PDB entry 7FOH | X-ray diffraction, 1.69 A resolution | chains A and B

# Chain A
Molecule: Pre-mRNA-splicing factor 8
Organism: Saccharomyces cerevisiae S288C
UniProtKB: P33334 (PRP8_YEAST); residue numbers follow UniProt; this construct covers 1836-2090
Sequence (258 residues; row label = number of the first residue in the row):
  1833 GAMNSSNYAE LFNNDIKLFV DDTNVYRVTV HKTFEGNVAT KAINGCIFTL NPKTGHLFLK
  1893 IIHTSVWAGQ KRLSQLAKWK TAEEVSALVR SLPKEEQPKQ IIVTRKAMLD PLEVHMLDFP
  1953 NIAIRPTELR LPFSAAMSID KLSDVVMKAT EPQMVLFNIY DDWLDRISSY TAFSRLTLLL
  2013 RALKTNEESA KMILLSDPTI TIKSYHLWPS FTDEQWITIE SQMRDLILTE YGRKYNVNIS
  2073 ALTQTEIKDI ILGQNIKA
Disordered / not traced: 2070-2090
Construct notes: expression tag (1833-1835)
UniProt features mapped onto this chain:
  - mutagenesis: Asp1853 (D1853A: Alters protein folding. Severely impaired growth. Strongly reduced growth at 35 degrees Celsius; when associated with A-1854; D1853N: Reduced growth at 30 degrees Celsius ...), Asp1854 (D1854A: Reduced growth at 30 degrees Celsius. Strongly reduced growth at 16 degrees Celsius. Strongly reduced growth at 35 degrees Celsius; when associated with A-1853 ...), Thr1855 (T1855A: Reduced growth at 30 degrees Celsius. Strongly reduced growth at 16 degrees Celsius), Thr1936 (T1936A: Reduced growth at 30 degrees Celsius. Strongly reduced growth at 16 degrees Celsius), Arg1937 (R1937K: Severely impaired growth. Reduced growth at 30 degrees Celsius. Strongly reduced growth at 16 degrees Celsius)

# Chain B
Molecule: A1 cistron-splicing factor AAR2
Organism: Saccharomyces cerevisiae S288C
UniProtKB: P32357 (AAR2_YEAST); aligned to UniProt positions 1-317 over residues 1-317
Sequence (308 residues; row label = number of the first residue in the row; note: 13 numbers in that range are skipped by the numbering (no residue carries them; nothing is unmodelled there); numbers below 1 keep their minus sign (Gly-3 is residue -3)):
    -3 GAMAMNTVPF TSAPIEVTIG IDQYSFNVKE NQPFHGIKDI PIGHVHVIHF QHADNSSMRY
    57 GYWFDCRMGN FYIQYDPKDG LYKMMEERDG AKFENIVHNF KERQMMVSYP KIDEDDTWYN
   117 LTEFVQMDKI RKIVRKDENQ FSYVDSSMTT VQENEL
   166 SSSSSDPAHS LNYTVINFKS REAIRPGHEM EDFLDKSYYL NTVMLQGIFK NSSNYFGELQ
   226 FAFLNAMFFG NYGSSLQWHA MIELICSSAT VPKHMLDKLD EILYYQIKTL PEQYSDILLN
   286 ERVWNICLYS SFQKNSLHNT EKIMENKYPE LL
Disordered / not traced: -3 to 0, 166-169
Construct notes: expression tag (-3 to 0); conflict Ser166 (Leu153 in P32357), Ser167 (Lys154 in P32357), Ser170 (Asp in P32357)
Ligand contacts:
  - W5U (N-[2-(dimethylamino)ethyl]-4-fluorobenzamide), molecule 1: Ile17, Tyr20, Ser21, Phe22, Val103, Ser104, Tyr105, Pro106
  - W5U, molecule 2: Phe120, Val121, Gln122, Lys125, Ile126, Lys128, Ile129, Thr179, Ile213, Phe214, Asn219, Gly222, Glu223, Phe226
UniProt features mapped onto this chain:
  - region: Leu261 to Ile282 (Leucine-zipper)
  - modified residue: Ser253 (Phosphoserine), Thr274 (Phosphothreonine)

# Chain A / chain B interface
Contacting residue pairs (17):
  Gln1907(A) - Met195(B)
  Gln1907(A) - Leu199(B)
  Leu1908(A) - Met195(B)  hydrophobic
  Trp1911(A) - Glu194(B)
  Trp1911(A) - Met195(B)  hydrophobic
  Trp1911(A) - Phe198(B)  hydrophobic
  Asp1942(A) - Lys184(B)  salt bridge
  Glu1945(A) - Lys184(B)  salt bridge
  Val1946(A) - Ile189(B)  hydrophobic
  Val1946(A) - Glu194(B)
  Val1946(A) - Phe198(B)  hydrophobic
  His1947(A) - Glu194(B)  salt bridge
  Leu1949(A) - Lys184(B)
  Leu1949(A) - Ser185(B)
  Leu1949(A) - Arg186(B)
  Leu1949(A) - Ile189(B)  hydrophobic
  Asp1950(A) - Arg186(B)  salt bridge

# In short
The interface between chain A and chain B involves 9 residues on one side and 8 on the other; the contacts
include 4 salt bridges. Among the polar pairs are Asp1942(A)-Lys184(B), Glu1945(A)-Lys184(B) and
His1947(A)-Glu194(B). Bound to chain B: compound W5U.
Chain A is Pre-mRNA-splicing factor 8 and chain B is A1 cistron-splicing factor AAR2, both from Saccharomyces
cerevisiae S288C; the structure, PanDDA analysis group deposition -- Aar2/RNaseH in complex with fragment
P08B05 from the F2X-Universal Library, was determined by X-ray diffraction (same publication as 5ST0, 5ST1,
5ST2, 5ST3, 5ST4, 5ST5 and 248 further entries).
